PDB entry 9BP5 | electron microscopy, 2.70 A resolution | chains A and J of the 12 polymer chains in the assembly

# Chain A (and J)
Protein: Molybdopterin oxidoreductase
Source organism: Caldicellulosiruptor saccharolyticus
Notes: chain J of this document is another copy of the same molecule, construct and numbering; everything in this record applies to it too
Reference sequence: A4XH60 (A4XH60_CALS8); residues 1-1178 here = UniProt positions 1-1178
Chain sequence (1178 residues; each row starts with the number of its first residue):
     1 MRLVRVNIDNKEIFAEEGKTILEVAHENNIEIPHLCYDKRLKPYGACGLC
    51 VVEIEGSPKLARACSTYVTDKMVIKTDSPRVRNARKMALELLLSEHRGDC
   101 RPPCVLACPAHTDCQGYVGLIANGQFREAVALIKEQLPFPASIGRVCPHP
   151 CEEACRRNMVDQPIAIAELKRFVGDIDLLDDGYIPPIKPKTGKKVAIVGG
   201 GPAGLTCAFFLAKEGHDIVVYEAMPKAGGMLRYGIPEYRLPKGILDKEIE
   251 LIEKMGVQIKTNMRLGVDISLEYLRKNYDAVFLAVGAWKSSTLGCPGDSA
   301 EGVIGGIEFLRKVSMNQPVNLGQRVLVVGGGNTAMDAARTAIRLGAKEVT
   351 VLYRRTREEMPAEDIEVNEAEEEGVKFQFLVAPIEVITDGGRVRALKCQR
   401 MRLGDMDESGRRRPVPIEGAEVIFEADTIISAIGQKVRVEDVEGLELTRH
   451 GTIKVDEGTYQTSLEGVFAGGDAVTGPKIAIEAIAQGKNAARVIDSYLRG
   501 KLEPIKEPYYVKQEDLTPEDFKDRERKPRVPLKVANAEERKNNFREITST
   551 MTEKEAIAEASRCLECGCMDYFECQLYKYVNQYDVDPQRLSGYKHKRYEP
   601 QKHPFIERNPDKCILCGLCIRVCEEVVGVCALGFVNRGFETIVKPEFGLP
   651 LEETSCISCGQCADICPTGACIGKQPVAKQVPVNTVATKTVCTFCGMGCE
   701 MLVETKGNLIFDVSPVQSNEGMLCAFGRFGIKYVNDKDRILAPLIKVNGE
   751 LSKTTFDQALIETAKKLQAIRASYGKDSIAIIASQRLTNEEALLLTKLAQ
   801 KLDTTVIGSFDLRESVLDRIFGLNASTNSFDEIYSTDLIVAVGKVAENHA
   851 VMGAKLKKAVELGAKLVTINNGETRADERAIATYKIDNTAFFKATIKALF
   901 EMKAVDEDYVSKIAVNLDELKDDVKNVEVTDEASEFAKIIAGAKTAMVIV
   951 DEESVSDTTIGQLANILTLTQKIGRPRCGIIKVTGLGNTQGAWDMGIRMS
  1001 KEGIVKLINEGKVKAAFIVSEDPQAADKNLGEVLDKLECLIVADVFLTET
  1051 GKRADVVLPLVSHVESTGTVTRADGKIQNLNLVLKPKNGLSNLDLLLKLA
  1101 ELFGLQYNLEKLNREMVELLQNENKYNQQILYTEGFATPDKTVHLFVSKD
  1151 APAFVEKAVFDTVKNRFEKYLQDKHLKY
Metal / ion sites: 2Fe-2S cluster Fe: C36, C47, C50, C64; 4Fe-4S cluster Fe site 1: H96, C100, C568, C574; 4Fe-4S cluster Fe site 2: C104, C155, C563, C566; 4Fe-4S cluster Fe site 3: C108, C147, C151, K170; 4Fe-4S cluster Fe site 4: C613, C616, C619, C666; 4Fe-4S cluster Fe site 5: C623, C656, C659, C662; 4Fe-4S cluster Fe site 6: C692, C695, C699, C724
Residues lining bound ligands:
  - FAD (flavin-adenine dinucleotide): V146, C147, P148, V198, G199, G200, G201, P202, A203, G204, Y221, E222, A223, M224, G228, G229, M230, L231, G234, I235, R239, M263, R264, L265, A284, V285, G286, A287, W288, I307, L310, N332, T333, D336, Q435, R438, D441, G471, D472, A473, K478, I479, A480, A483
  - 2Fe-2S cluster (FES): H34, L35, C36, Y37, G45, A46, C47, G48, L49, C50, R62, C64
  - 4Fe-4S cluster (SF4), molecule 1: H96, G98, D99, C100, V511, C568, D570, Y571, C574, L576, Y577, K612, T668, G669
  - 4Fe-4S cluster (SF4), molecule 2: P102, P103, C104, Q115, C155, R156, R157, I164, I166, C563, L564, E565, C566
  - 4Fe-4S cluster (SF4), molecule 3: C108, P109, T112, C114, Y117, L137, I143, C147, H149, P150, C151, I166, A167, K170, I481
  - 4Fe-4S cluster (SF4), molecule 4: I606, C623, V627, V629, A631, L632, L651, C656, I657, S658, C659, G660, Q661, C662
  - 4Fe-4S cluster (SF4), molecule 5: C613, I614, L615, C616, G617, L618, C619, V643, I665, C666, P667, T668, A670, C671
  - 4Fe-4S cluster (SF4), molecule 6: C692, F694, C695, M697, G698, C699, L723, C724, F726, G727, H849, A850, V851
Reported in the primary citation:
  - 4Fe-4S cluster coordination: C108, C147, C151, K170

# Interface between chain A and chain J
Pairs across the interface (10; chain A residue first):
  N262(A) with K276(J)
  M263(A) with Y273(J), hydrophobic
  V267(A) with S270(J), hydrogen bond (backbone-side chain)
  D268(A) with Y273(J); K276(J)
  S270(A) with V267(J), hydrogen bond (side chain-backbone)
  Y273(A) with M263(J), hydrophobic; D268(J)
  K276(A) with N262(J); D268(J), salt bridge

# In short
Chain A and chain J each contribute 7 residues to their interface; the contacts include 2 hydrogen bonds and 1
salt bridge. Polar pairs include K276(A)-D268(J) and V267(A)-S270(J). Chain A binds 2Fe-2S cluster, 6 copies
of 4Fe-4S cluster and flavin-adenine dinucleotide. From the paper: 4Fe-4S cluster coordination by C108(A),
C147(A) and C151(A) among others.
Chain A and chain J are both Molybdopterin oxidoreductase (Caldicellulosiruptor saccharolyticus); the
structure, Structure of electron bifurcating Nfn-ABC holoenzyme from Caldicellulosiruptor saccharolyticus, was
determined by electron microscopy, deposited together with 9BOV.
